PDB entry 7LFM | X-ray diffraction, 1.60 A resolution | chains A and C of the 3 polymer chains in the assembly

Chain A:
Protein: Histocompatibility 2, M region locus 3
Organism: Mus musculus
Notes: engineered mutation(s): G299 deletion
Reference sequence: Q31093 (Q31093_MOUSE); aligned to UniProt positions 25-300 over residues 1-276 (the alignment contains insertions or deletions, so no single offset holds)
Chain sequence (282 residues; each row starts with the number of its first residue):
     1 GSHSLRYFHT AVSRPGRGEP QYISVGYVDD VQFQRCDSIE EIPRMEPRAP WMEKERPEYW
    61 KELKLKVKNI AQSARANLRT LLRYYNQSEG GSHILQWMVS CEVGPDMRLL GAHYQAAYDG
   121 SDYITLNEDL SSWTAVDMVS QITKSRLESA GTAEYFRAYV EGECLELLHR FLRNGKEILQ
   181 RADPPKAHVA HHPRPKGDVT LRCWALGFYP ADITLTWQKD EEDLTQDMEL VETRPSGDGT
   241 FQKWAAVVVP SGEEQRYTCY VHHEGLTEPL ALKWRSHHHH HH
Unresolved in the structure: 277-282
Cystine bridges: Cys101-Cys164, Cys203-Cys259
Covalently attached groups: N-acetylglucosamine (NAG) linked to Asn86
Differences from the reference sequence: expression tag (277-282)
Ion coordination: Na+ near Asp183 (its only coordinating residue here)

Chain C:
Protein: Heptapeptide from NADH-ubiquinone oxidoreductase chain 1
Notes: EC 7.1.1.2; fragment: First seven amino-terminal residues
Reference sequence: P03888 (NU1M_MOUSE); residue numbers follow UniProt; this construct covers 1-7
Chain sequence (7 residues; each row starts with the number of its first residue):
     1 MFFINVL
Modified positions: Met1 (N-formylmethionine; FME)
Differences from the reference sequence: engineered mutation Val6 (Ile in P03888)

Chain A / chain C interface:
Pairs across the interface (39; chain A residue first):
  Tyr7(A) - Met1(C)
  His9(A) - Met1(C)
  Tyr22(A) - Met1(C)
  Ser24(A) - Met1(C)
  Leu63(A) - Met1(C)
  Lys66(A) - Met1(C)
  Ile70(A) - Met1(C)
  Ile70(A) - Phe2(C)
  Ser73(A) - Phe3(C)
  Ala74(A) - Phe3(C)  hydrophobic
  Asn77(A) - Phe3(C)
  Asn77(A) - Asn5(C)  hydrogen bond
  Asn77(A) - Val6(C)  hydrogen bond (side chain-backbone)
  Asn77(A) - Leu7(C)  hydrogen bond (side chain-backbone)
  Thr80(A) - Leu7(C)
  Leu81(A) - Leu7(C)  hydrophobic
  Trp97(A) - Phe2(C)  hydrogen bond (side chain-backbone)
  Trp97(A) - Phe3(C)  hydrophobic
  Val99(A) - Met1(C)
  Val99(A) - Phe2(C)
  Tyr114(A) - Phe2(C)
  Tyr114(A) - Phe3(C)
  Tyr114(A) - Ile4(C)  hydrogen bond (side chain-backbone)
  Tyr123(A) - Val6(C)  hydrophobic
  Tyr123(A) - Leu7(C)
  Trp133(A) - Ile4(C)  hydrophobic
  Ile142(A) - Leu7(C)  hydrophobic
  Thr143(A) - Val6(C)  hydrogen bond (side chain-backbone)
  Thr143(A) - Leu7(C)
  Arg146(A) - Asn5(C)  hydrogen bond (side chain-backbone)
  Arg146(A) - Val6(C)  hydrogen bond (side chain-backbone)
  Arg146(A) - Leu7(C)
  Leu147(A) - Ile4(C)  hydrophobic
  Leu147(A) - Asn5(C)
  Thr152(A) - Ile4(C)
  Tyr155(A) - Phe2(C)
  Phe156(A) - Phe2(C)  hydrophobic
  Tyr159(A) - Met1(C)  hydrogen bond (side chain-backbone)
  Tyr159(A) - Phe2(C)  hydrophobic
Other interface residues (no listed pair), chain A (32 interface residues in all): Gln34, Cys36, Val67, Tyr84, Leu95, Val139, Glu163

Overview:
The interface between chain A and chain C involves 32 residues on one side and 7 on the other; the contacts
include 9 hydrogen bonds. Among the polar pairs are Asn77(A)-Asn5(C), Asn77(A)-Val6(C) and Asn77(A)-Leu7(C).
Covalently linked N-acetylglucosamine: at Asn86(A).
Here chain A is Histocompatibility 2, M region locus 3 (Mus musculus) and chain C is Heptapeptide from
NADH-ubiquinone oxidoreductase chain 1. Entry 7LFM (MODEL OF MHC CLASS Ib H2-M3 WITH MOUSE ND1 N-TERMINAL
HEPTAPEPTIDE, VAL MUTANT, TRICLINIC CELL, REFINED ...) was determined by X-ray diffraction together with 7LFI,
7LFJ, 7LFK and 7LFL from the same study.
